Entry 8F1C (electron microscopy, 2.92 A resolution); this record covers chains A and B of the 4 polymer chains in the assembly.

# Chain A (and B)
Name: Potassium voltage-gated channel subfamily C member 1
Source organism: Homo sapiens
Notes: chain B of this document is another copy of the same molecule, construct and numbering; everything in this record applies to it too
Reference sequence: P48547 (KCNC1_HUMAN); residue numbers follow UniProt; this construct covers 1-511
Chain sequence (552 residues; each row starts with the number of its first residue; numbers below 1 keep their minus sign (Met-33 is residue -33)):
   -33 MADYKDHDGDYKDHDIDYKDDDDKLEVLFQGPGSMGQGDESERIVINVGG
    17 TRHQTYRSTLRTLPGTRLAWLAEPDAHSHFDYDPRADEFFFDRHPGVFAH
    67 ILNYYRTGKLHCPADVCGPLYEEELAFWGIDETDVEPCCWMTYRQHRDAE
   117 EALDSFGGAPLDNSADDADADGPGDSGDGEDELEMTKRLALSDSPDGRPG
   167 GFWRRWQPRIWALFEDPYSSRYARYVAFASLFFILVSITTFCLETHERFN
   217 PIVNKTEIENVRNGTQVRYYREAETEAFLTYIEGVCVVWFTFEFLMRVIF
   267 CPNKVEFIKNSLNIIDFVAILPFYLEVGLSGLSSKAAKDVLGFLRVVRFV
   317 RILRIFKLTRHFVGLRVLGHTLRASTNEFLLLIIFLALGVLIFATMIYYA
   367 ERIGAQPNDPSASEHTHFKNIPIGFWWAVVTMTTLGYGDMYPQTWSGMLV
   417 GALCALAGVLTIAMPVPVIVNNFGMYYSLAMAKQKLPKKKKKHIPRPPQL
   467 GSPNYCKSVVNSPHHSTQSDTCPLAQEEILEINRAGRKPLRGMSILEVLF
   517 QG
Disordered / not traced: -33 to 6, 122-169, 220-234, 464-518
Differences from the reference sequence: expression tag (-33 to 0, 512-518)
Bound ions: Zn2+ site 1: His77, Cys104 (shared with 1 residue of chain D); Zn2+ site 2: Cys83 (shared with His77(B), Cys104(B) of chain B); K+ site 1: Thr400, Leu401 (shared with Thr400(B), Leu401(B) of chain B; 2 residues of chain C; 2 residues of chain D); K+ site 2: Thr400 (shared with Thr400(B) of chain B; 1 residue of chain C; 1 residue of chain D); K+ site 3: Leu401, Gly402 (shared with Leu401(B), Gly402(B) of chain B; 2 residues of chain C; 2 residues of chain D); K+ site 4: Gly402, Tyr403 (shared with Gly402(B), Tyr403(B) of chain B; 2 residues of chain C; 2 residues of chain D)
Residues lining bound ligands:
  - X9T ((9M)-9-{5-chloro-6-[(3,3-dimethyl-2,3-dihydro-1-benzofuran-4-yl)oxy]-4-methylpyridin-3-yl}-2-methyl-7,9-dihydro-8H-purin-8-one), molecule 1: Phe309, Val312, Phe315
  - X9T, molecule 2: Met362, Tyr364, Tyr365, Ala366, Arg368, Ile369, Gly370, Ala371, Gln372, Pro373

# How chain A and chain B interact
Residue-residue contacts - 92 pairs, chain A then chain B:
  Asn13(A) - Gln20(B)  hydrogen bond
  Gly15(A) - His19(B)
  Gly15(A) - Gln20(B)  hydrogen bond (backbone-backbone)
  Gly15(A) - Arg72(B)
  Gly16(A) - Arg18(B)
  Phe56(A) - Gln20(B)
  Phe56(A) - Thr21(B)
  Phe56(A) - Tyr22(B)
  Asp58(A) - Thr21(B)  hydrogen bond
  Asp58(A) - Tyr22(B)
  Asp58(A) - Thr25(B)  hydrogen bond
  Asp58(A) - Arg72(B)  salt bridge
  Arg59(A) - Arg72(B)
  Arg59(A) - Thr73(B)
  His60(A) - Ala65(B)
  His60(A) - His66(B)
  His60(A) - Asn69(B)
  Asp81(A) - Pro79(B)
  Asp81(A) - Ala80(B)  hydrogen bond (backbone-backbone)
  Asp81(A) - Asp81(B)
  Val82(A) - His66(B)
  Cys83(A) - His77(B)
  Cys83(A) - Cys105(B)  hydrophobic
  Leu86(A) - Asn69(B)
  Glu90(A) - Asn69(B)
  His112(A) - Cys104(B)
  Phe207(A) - Tyr365(B)
  Phe207(A) - Ile387(B)  hydrophobic
  Cys208(A) - Pro388(B)
  Thr211(A) - Tyr364(B)
  Thr211(A) - Lys385(B)
  Thr211(A) - Asn386(B)
  Thr211(A) - Ile387(B)  hydrogen bond (side chain-backbone)
  Thr211(A) - Pro388(B)
  His212(A) - Asn386(B)
  Glu213(A) - Lys385(B)
  Glu213(A) - Asn386(B)
  Gly308(A) - Pro373(B)
  Arg311(A) - Asn374(B)  hydrogen bond
  Val312(A) - Tyr365(B)  hydrophobic
  Phe315(A) - Tyr365(B)  hydrophobic
  Ile321(A) - Leu354(B)  hydrophobic
  Phe322(A) - Ile358(B)  hydrophobic
  Phe328(A) - Leu347(B)  hydrophobic
  Phe328(A) - Ile350(B)  hydrophobic
  Gly330(A) - Leu347(B)
  Leu331(A) - Phe351(B)  hydrophobic
  Leu331(A) - Leu354(B)  hydrophobic
  Leu334(A) - Met430(B)  hydrophobic
  Thr337(A) - Met430(B)
  Leu352(A) - Leu422(B)  hydrophobic
  Ile389(A) - Met414(B)  hydrophobic
  Trp392(A) - Pro408(B)  hydrophobic
  Trp392(A) - Met414(B)
  Val395(A) - Ala418(B)  hydrophobic
  Thr399(A) - Thr400(B)
  Thr400(A) - Thr400(B)
  Leu401(A) - Thr397(B)
  Leu401(A) - Thr400(B)
  Leu401(A) - Leu401(B)
  Leu401(A) - Gly402(B)
  Gly402(A) - Gly402(B)
  Tyr403(A) - Trp393(B)  hydrogen bond
  Tyr403(A) - Thr397(B)  hydrogen bond
  Tyr403(A) - Gly402(B)
  Tyr403(A) - Tyr403(B)
  Tyr403(A) - Gly404(B)
  Tyr403(A) - Tyr407(B)  hydrophobic
  Asp405(A) - Tyr407(B)
  Ile435(A) - Leu426(B)  hydrophobic
  Ile435(A) - Met430(B)  hydrophobic
  Val436(A) - Ala429(B)
  Val436(A) - Pro433(B)  hydrophobic
  Phe439(A) - Leu347(B)  hydrophobic
  Phe439(A) - Met430(B)  hydrophobic
  Tyr443(A) - Asn343(B)
  Tyr443(A) - Glu344(B)
  Met447(A) - Asn343(B)
  Ala448(A) - Trp106(B)
  Ala448(A) - Met107(B)  hydrophobic
  Lys458(A) - Leu29(B)
  Lys458(A) - Tyr70(B)
  Lys458(A) - Asp97(B)  salt bridge
  Lys458(A) - Asp100(B)  salt bridge
  His459(A) - Thr28(B)
  His459(A) - Leu29(B)
  His459(A) - Tyr70(B)
  His459(A) - Tyr71(B)  hydrogen bond (side chain-backbone)
  His459(A) - Gly74(B)
  Ile460(A) - Arg27(B)
  Ile460(A) - Thr28(B)
  Pro463(A) - Ser24(B)
Also at the interface, not in a pair above, chain A (64 interface residues in all): Ala80, Pro85, Ile204, Ala239, Phe309, Ile318, Phe345, Leu348, Ile349, Ile428, Val432, Ser444, Leu445, Lys451, Leu452
Also at the interface, not in a pair above, chain B (73 interface residues in all): Pro30, Cys78, Thr99, Val101, Pro103, Leu346, Leu357, Thr361, Phe391, Val396, Met406, Ala421, Val425, Pro431

# Summary
The interface between chain A and chain B involves 64 residues on one side and 73 on the other, with 10
hydrogen bonds and 3 salt bridges. Polar pairs include Asp58(A)-Arg72(B), Lys458(A)-Asp97(B) and
Lys458(A)-Asp100(B). Ligands of chain A: compound X9T.
Chain A and chain B are both Potassium voltage-gated channel subfamily C member 1 (Homo sapiens); the
structure, Voltage-gated potassium channel Kv3.1 with novel positive modulator
(9M)-9-{5-chloro-6-[(3,3-dimethyl-2,3-dihydro-1-benzofuran-4-yl)oxy]-4-methylpyridin-3-yl}-2-methyl-7,9-dihydro-8H-purin-8-one
(compound 4), was determined by electron microscopy together with 8F1D from the same study.
